PDB entry 7VP1 | X-ray diffraction, 2.90 A resolution | chains A and C of the 4 polymer chains in the assembly

Chain A:
Molecule: Transcription factor TCP10
Source organism: Arabidopsis thaliana
UniProt: O82277 (TCP10_ARATH); numbering as in UniProt (aligned over 1-87)
Chain sequence (107 residues; each row starts with the number of its first residue; numbers below 1 keep their minus sign (Mse-19 is residue -19)):
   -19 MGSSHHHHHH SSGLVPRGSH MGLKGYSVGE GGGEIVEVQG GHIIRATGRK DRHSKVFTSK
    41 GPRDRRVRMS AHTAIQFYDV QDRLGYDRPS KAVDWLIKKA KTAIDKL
Disordered / not traced: -19 to 20, 28, 87
Modified positions: Mse-19 (selenomethionine); Mse1 (selenomethionine); Mse49 (selenomethionine)
Differences from the reference sequence: initiating methionine (-19); expression tag (-18 to 0); engineered mutation Mse49 (Leu in O82277)
What the authors report for this chain:
  - conformationally variable residues (order/disorder transition): Asp31, Arg32, His33
  - binding site for the 12-nt DNA strand: His33

Chain C:
Molecule: 12-nt DNA strand
Sequence (12 nucleotides; numbered 1 to 12; the number before each row is that of its first residue):
     1 ATGTGGTCCC CC

How chain A and chain C interact:
Residue-residue contacts - 14 pairs, chain A then chain C:
  Arg32(A) with DT2(C), base contact; DG3(C), hydrogen bond to the base; DT4(C), base contact
  His33(A) with DT4(C), base contact; DG5(C), hydrogen bond to the base; DG6(C), base contact
  Ser34(A) with DT4(C), hydrogen bond to the phosphate
  Arg45(A) with DT4(C), salt bridge to the phosphate; DG5(C), salt bridge to the phosphate
  Arg46(A) with DT7(C), hydrogen bond to the base
  Asp67(A) with DG6(C), phosphate contact
  Arg68(A) with DG5(C), phosphate contact; DG6(C), phosphate contact
  Pro69(A) with DG6(C), phosphate contact
Interface residues without a listed pair, chain A (12 interface residues in all): Ile23, Arg25, Ala26, Arg48
Interface residues without a listed pair, chain C (8 interface residues in all): DC8, DC9

Summary:
The interface between chain A and chain C involves 12 residues on one side and 8 on the other, with 4 hydrogen
bonds and 2 salt bridges. Among the polar pairs are Arg32(A)-DG3(C), His33(A)-DG5(C) and Arg46(A)-DT7(C). From
the paper: a binding site for the 12-nt DNA strand at His33(A); conformational variability at Asp31(A),
Arg32(A) and His33(A).
Chain A is Transcription factor TCP10 (Arabidopsis thaliana) and chain C is a 12-nt DNA strand; the structure,
Structure of a transcription factor and DNA complex, was determined by X-ray diffraction, deposited together
with 7VP2, 7VP4, 7VP5 and 7VP7.
